6KQE - chains C and I of the 9 polymer chains in the assembly; structure by X-ray diffraction, 3.30 A resolution.

[Chain C]
Name: DNA-directed RNA polymerase subunit beta
From: Thermus thermophilus (strain HB8 / ATCC 27634 / DSM 579)
Notes: EC 2.7.7.6
UniProt: Q8RQE9 (RPOB_THET8); residue numbers follow UniProt; this construct covers 1-1119
Chain sequence (1119 residues; each row starts with the number of its first residue):
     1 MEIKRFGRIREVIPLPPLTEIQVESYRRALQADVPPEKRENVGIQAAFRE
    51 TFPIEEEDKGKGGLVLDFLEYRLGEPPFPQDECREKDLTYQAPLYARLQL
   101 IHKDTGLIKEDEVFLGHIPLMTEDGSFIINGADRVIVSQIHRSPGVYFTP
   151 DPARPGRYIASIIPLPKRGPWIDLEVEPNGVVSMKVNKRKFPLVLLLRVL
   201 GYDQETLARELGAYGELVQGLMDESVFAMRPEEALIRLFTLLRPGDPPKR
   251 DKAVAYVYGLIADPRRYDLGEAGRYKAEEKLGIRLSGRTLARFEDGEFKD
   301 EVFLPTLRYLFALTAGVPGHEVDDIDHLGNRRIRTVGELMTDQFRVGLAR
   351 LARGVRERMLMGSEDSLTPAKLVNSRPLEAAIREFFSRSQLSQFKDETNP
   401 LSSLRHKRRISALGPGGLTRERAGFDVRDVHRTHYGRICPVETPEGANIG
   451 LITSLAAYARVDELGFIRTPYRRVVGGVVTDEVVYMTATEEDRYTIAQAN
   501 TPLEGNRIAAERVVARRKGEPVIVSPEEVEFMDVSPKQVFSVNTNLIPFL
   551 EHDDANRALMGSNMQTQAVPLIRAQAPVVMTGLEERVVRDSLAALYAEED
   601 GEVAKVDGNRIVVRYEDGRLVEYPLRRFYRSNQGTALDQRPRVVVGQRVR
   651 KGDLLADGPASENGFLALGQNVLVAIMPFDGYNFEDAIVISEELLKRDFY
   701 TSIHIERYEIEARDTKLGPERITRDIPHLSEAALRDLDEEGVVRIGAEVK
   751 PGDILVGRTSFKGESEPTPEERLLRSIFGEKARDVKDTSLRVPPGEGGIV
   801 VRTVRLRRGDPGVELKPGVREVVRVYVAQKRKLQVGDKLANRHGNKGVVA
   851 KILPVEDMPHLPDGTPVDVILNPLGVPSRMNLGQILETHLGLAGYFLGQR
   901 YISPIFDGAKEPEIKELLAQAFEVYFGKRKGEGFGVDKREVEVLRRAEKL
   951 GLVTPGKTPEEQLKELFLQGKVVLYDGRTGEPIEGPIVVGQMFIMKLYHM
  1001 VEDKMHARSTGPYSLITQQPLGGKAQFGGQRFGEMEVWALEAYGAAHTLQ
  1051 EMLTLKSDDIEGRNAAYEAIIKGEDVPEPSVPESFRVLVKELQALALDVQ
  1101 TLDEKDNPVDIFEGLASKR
Disordered / not traced: 57-62, 1119

[Chain I]
Molecule: 4-nt RNA strand
Sequence (4 nucleotides; each row starts with the number of its first residue):
     1 UCGA
Metal / ion sites: Mg2+: A4 (shared with 3 residues of chain D)

[Interface between chain C and chain I]
Contacting residue pairs (12; chain C residue first):
  Gln-393(C) / U1(I)  sugar contact
  Arg-409(C) / C2(I)  salt bridge to the phosphate
  Pro-444(C) / C2(I)  phosphate contact
  Asn-448(C) / U1(I)  hydrogen bond to the phosphate
  Asn-448(C) / C2(I)  hydrogen bond to the phosphate
  Gln-567(C) / C2(I)  hydrogen bond to the phosphate
  Gln-567(C) / G3(I)  hydrogen bond to the phosphate
  Lys-838(C) / G3(I)  hydrogen bond to the phosphate
  Lys-838(C) / A4(I)  salt bridge to the phosphate
  Lys-846(C) / A4(I)  salt bridge to the phosphate
  His-999(C) / C2(I)  sugar contact
  His-999(C) / G3(I)  sugar contact
Other interface residues (no listed pair), chain C (11 interface residues in all): Glu-445, Ile-452, Lys-1004

[Summary]
The interface between chain C and chain I involves 11 residues on one side and 4 on the other; the contacts
include 5 hydrogen bonds and 3 salt bridges. Polar pairs include Asn-448(C)/U1(I), Asn-448(C)/C2(I) and
Gln-567(C)/C2(I).
Chain C is DNA-directed RNA polymerase subunit beta (Thermus thermophilus (strain HB8 / ATCC 27634 / DSM 579))
and chain I is a 4-nt RNA strand; the structure, Thermus thermophilus initial transcription complex comprising
sigma A and 5'-OH RNA of 4 nt, was determined by X-ray diffraction (same publication as 6KQD, 6KQF, 6KQG,
6KQH, 6KQL, 6KQM and 6 further entries).
